Entry 5EA4 (X-ray diffraction, 2.30 A resolution); this record covers chain F.

[Chain F]
Name: Fusion glycoprotein F0
Organism: Human respiratory syncytial virus A (strain A2)
Notes: fragment: RSV F ectodomain
Reference sequence: P03420 (FUS_HRSVA); numbering as in UniProt (aligned over 1-513)
Amino-acid sequence (568 residues; row label = number of the first residue in the row):
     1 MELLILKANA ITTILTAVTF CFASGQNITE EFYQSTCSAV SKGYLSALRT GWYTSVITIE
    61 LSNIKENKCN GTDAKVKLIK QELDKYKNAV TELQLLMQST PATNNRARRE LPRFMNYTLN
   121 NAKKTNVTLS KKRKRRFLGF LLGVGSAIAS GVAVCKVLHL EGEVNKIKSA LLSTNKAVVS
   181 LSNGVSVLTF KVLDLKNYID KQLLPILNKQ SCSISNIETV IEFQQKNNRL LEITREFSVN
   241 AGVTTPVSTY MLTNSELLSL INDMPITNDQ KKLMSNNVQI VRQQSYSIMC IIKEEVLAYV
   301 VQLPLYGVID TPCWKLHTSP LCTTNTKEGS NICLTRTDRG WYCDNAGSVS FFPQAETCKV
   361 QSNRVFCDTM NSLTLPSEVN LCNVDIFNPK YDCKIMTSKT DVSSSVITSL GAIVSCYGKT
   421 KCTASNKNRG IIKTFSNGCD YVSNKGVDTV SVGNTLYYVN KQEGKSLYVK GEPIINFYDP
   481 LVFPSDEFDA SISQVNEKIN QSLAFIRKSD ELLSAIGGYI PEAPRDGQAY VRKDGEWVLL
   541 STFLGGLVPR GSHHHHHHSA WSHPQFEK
Not modelled in the structure: 1-25, 66-70, 104-136, 507-568
Differences from the reference sequence: variant A102 (Pro in P03420), V379 (Ile in P03420), V447 (Met in P03420); engineered mutation C155 (Ser in P03420), F190 (Ser in P03420), L207 (Val in P03420), C290 (Ser in P03420); expression tag (514-568)
Disulfides: C37-C439, C155-C290, C313-C343, C322-C333, C358-C367, C382-C393, C416-C422
Small-molecule neighbours:
  - jnj-49153390 (5NM; 3-[[5-bromanyl-1-(3-methylsulfonylpropyl)benzimidazol-2-yl]methyl]-1-cyclopropyl-imidazo[4,5-c]pyridin-2-one): F137, F140, M396, T397, S398, D486, E487, F488, D489
  - N-cyclohexyltaurine (NHE; 2-[N-cyclohexylamino]ethane sulfonic acid): F387, F477, Y478, D479, V482, N496, I499, L503
Swiss-Prot annotation at these positions:
  - region: F137 to V157 (Fusion peptide)
  - site (Cleavage): R109, E110, R136, F137
  - glycosylation (N-linked (GlcNAc...) asparagine): N27, N70, N116, N120, N126, N500
  - natural variant: A102 (P102A: In strain: Cold-passage attenuated; this construct carries the variant), E218 (E218A: In strain: Cold-passage attenuated), V379 (I379V: In strain: Cold-passage attenuated; this construct carries the variant), V447 (M447V: In strain: Cold-passage attenuated; this construct carries the variant)
  - mutagenesis: C37 (C37S: Impairs translation or folding of the F protein), C69 (C69S: Impairs translation or folding of the F protein), R108 to R109 (Complete loss of cleavage between F2 and p27), R108 (R108N: Complete loss of cleavage between F2 and p27), R109 (R109N: Complete loss of cleavage between F2 and p27), K131 (K131Q: No effect on cleavage between F2 and p27), C212 (C212S: No effect on F1 and F2 structure and glycosylation), C313 (C313S: Impairs translation or folding of the F protein), C322 (C322S: Impairs translation or folding of the F protein), C333 (C333S: Impairs translation or folding of the F protein), C343 (C343S: Impairs translation or folding of the F protein), C358 (C358S: Impairs translation or folding of the F protein), 6 further mutagenesis entries in UniProt
From the paper describing this entry:
  - binding site for jnj-49153390: F140, F488
  - mutagenesis - D401E, E487D, F488L, D489E: decreased stability
  - mutagenesis - S398L, D486N: increased stability
  - mutagenesis - D489Y: unchanged stability
  - mutagenesis - L141W, G143S, K394R/S398L, S398L, T400A: decreased expression
  - mutagenesis - L141W, D486N: decreased growth

[In short]
Chain F binds N-cyclohexyltaurine and jnj-49153390. Curated annotation (UniProt) lists 17 mutagenesis sites.
The paper reports a binding site for jnj-49153390 at F140 and F488; L141W, G143S and K394R/S398L, among
others, reduce expression; 11 substitutions were tested in all.
Chain F is Fusion glycoprotein F0 (Human respiratory syncytial virus A (strain A2)); the structure, Crystal
Structure of Inhibitor JNJ-49153390 in Complex with Prefusion RSV F Glycoprotein, was determined by X-ray
diffraction, deposited together with 5EA3, 5EA5, 5EA6, 5EA7 and 5EA8.
